Entry 4GKK (X-ray diffraction, 3.20 A resolution); this record covers chains A and D of the 23 polymer chains in the assembly.

# Chain A
Molecule: 16S rRNA
Source organism: Thermus thermophilus
Sequence (1513 nucleotides; numbered 5 to 1521; 4 numbers in that range are skipped by the numbering (no residue carries them; nothing is unmodelled there); the number before each row is that of its first residue):
     5 UGGAGAGUUUGAUCCUGGCUCAGGGUGAACGCUGGCGGCGUGCCUAAGAC
    55 AUGCAAGUCGUGCGGGCCGCGGGGUUUUACUCCGUGGUCAGCGGCGGACG
   105 GGUGAGUAACGCGUGGGUGACCUACCCGGAAGAGGGGGACAACCCGGGGA
   155 AACUCGGGCUAAUCCCCCAUGUGGACCCGCCCCUUGGGGUGUGUCCAAAG
   205 GGCUUUGCCCGCUUCCGGAUGGGCCCGCGUCCCAUCAGCUAGUUGGUGGG
   255 GUAAUGGCCCACCAAGGCGACGACGGGUAGCCGGUCUGAGAGGAUGGCCG
   305 GCCACAGGGGCACUGAGACACGGGCCCCACUCCUACGGGAGGCAGCAGUU
   355 AGGAAUCUUCCGCAAUGGGCGCAAGCCUGACGGAGCGACGCCGCUUGGAG
   405 GAAGAAGCCCUUCGGGGUGUAAACUCCUGAACCCGGGACGAAACCCCCGA
   455 CGAGGGGACUGACGGUACCGGGGUAAUAGCGCCGGCCAACUCCGUGCCAG
   505 CAGCCGCGGUAAUACGGAGGGCGCGAGCGUUACCCGGAUUCACUGGGCGU
   555 AAAGGGCGUGUAGGCGGCCUGGGGCGUCCCAUGUGAAAGACCACGGCUCA
   605 ACCGUGGGGGAGCGUGGGAUACGCUCAGGCUAGACGGUGGGAGAGGGUGG
   655 UGGAAUUCCCGGAGUAGCGGUGAAAUGCGCAGAUACCGGGAGGAACGCCG
   705 AUGGCGAAGGCAGCCACCUGGUCCACCCGUGACGCUGAGGCGCGAAAGCG
   755 UGGGGAGCAAACCGGAUUAGAUACCCGGGUAGUCCACGCCCUAAACGAUG
   805 CGCGCUAGGUCUCUGGGUCUCCUGGGGGCCGAAGCUAACGCGUUAAGCGC
   855 GCCGCCUGGGGAGUACGGCCGCAAGGCUGAAACUCAAAGGAAUUGACGGG
   905 GGCCCGCACAAGCGGUGGAGCAUGUGGUUUAAUUCGAAGCAACGCGAAGA
   955 ACCUUACCAGGCCUUGACAUGCUAGGGAACCCGGGUGAAAGCCUGGGGUG
  1005 CCCCGCGAGGGGAGCCCUAGCACAGGUGCUGCAUGGCCGUCGUCAGCUCG
  1055 UGCCGUGAGGUGUUGGGUUAAGUCCCGCAACGAGCGCAACCCCCGCCGUU
  1105 AGUUGCCAGCGGUUCGGCCGGGCACUCUAACGGGACUGCCCGCGAAAGCG
  1155 GGAGGAAGGAGGGGACGACGUCUGGUCAGCAUGGCCCUUACGGCCUGGGC
  1205 GACACACGUGCUACAAUGCCCACUACAAAGCGAUGCCACCCGGCAACGGG
  1255 GAGCUAAUCGCAAAAAGGUGGGCCCAGUUCGGAUUGGGGUCUGCAACCCG
  1305 ACCCCAUGAAGCCGGAAUCGCUAGUAAUCGCGGAUCAGCCAUGCCGCGGU
  1355 GAAUACGUUCCCGGGCCUUGUACACACCGCCCGUCACGCCAUGGGAGCGG
  1405 GCUCUACCCGAAGUCGCCGGGAGCCUACGGGCAGGCGCCGAGGGUAGGGC
  1455 CCGUGACUGGGGCGAAGUCGUAACAAGGUAGCUGUACCGGAAGGUGCGGC
  1505 UGGAUCA
  1516 CUUUCU
Differences from the reference sequence: expression tag (1005, 1013, 1225-1226); conflict U1517 (C1508 in 48256), U1519 (C1510 in 48256)

# Chain D
Molecule: 30S ribosomal protein S4
Source organism: Thermus thermophilus
Reference sequence: P80373 (RS4_THET8); numbering as in UniProt (aligned over 2-209)
Amino-acid sequence (208 residues; each row starts with the number of its first residue):
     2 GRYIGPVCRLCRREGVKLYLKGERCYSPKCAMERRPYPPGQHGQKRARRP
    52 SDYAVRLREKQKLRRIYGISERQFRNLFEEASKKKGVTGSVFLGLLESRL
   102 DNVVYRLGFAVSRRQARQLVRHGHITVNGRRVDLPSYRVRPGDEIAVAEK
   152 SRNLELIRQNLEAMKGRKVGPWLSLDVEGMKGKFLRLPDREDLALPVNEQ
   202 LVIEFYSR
Curated features (UniProtKB/Swiss-Prot):
  - binding site (Zn(2+)): Cys9, Cys12, Cys26, Cys31

# How chain A and chain D interact
Pairs across the interface (117; chain A residue first):
  A8(A) - Arg57(D)  hydrogen bond to the base
  A8(A) - Glu205(D)  hydrogen bond to the base
  A8(A) - Ser208(D)  hydrogen bond to the base
  A8(A) - Arg209(D)  base contact
  A26(A) - Arg209(D)  sugar contact
  C395(A) - Arg73(D)  salt bridge to the phosphate
  C396(A) - Arg73(D)  salt bridge to the phosphate
  C396(A) - Asn77(D)  phosphate contact
  G397(A) - Gln74(D)  phosphate contact
  G397(A) - Leu135(D)  sugar contact
  G397(A) - Ser137(D)  hydrogen bond to the phosphate
  C398(A) - Gln74(D)  phosphate contact
  C398(A) - Arg122(D)  hydrogen bond to the sugar
  C398(A) - Pro136(D)  phosphate contact
  C398(A) - Ser137(D)  hydrogen bond to the phosphate
  U399(A) - Arg3(D)  hydrogen bond to the base
  U399(A) - Arg118(D)  salt bridge to the phosphate
  U399(A) - Arg122(D)  phosphate contact
  U400(A) - Gly2(D)  phosphate contact
  U400(A) - Arg3(D)  hydrogen bond to the base
  G401(A) - Gly2(D)  hydrogen bond to the phosphate
  G401(A) - Ile5(D)  phosphate contact
  G401(A) - Gln119(D)  hydrogen bond to the sugar
  G402(A) - Gly2(D)  hydrogen bond to the phosphate
  G402(A) - Ile5(D)  phosphate contact
  G402(A) - Arg115(D)  salt bridge to the phosphate
  G402(A) - Gln116(D)  hydrogen bond to the sugar
  G402(A) - Gln119(D)  hydrogen bond to the sugar
  A403(A) - Lys22(D)  phosphate contact
  A403(A) - Ser113(D)  hydrogen bond to the phosphate
  A403(A) - Arg115(D)  phosphate contact
  A403(A) - Gln116(D)  hydrogen bond to the sugar
  G404(A) - Lys22(D)  phosphate contact
  G404(A) - Glu24(D)  sugar contact
  G404(A) - Arg25(D)  hydrogen bond to the phosphate
  G405(A) - Lys22(D)  hydrogen bond to the base
  G405(A) - Arg25(D)  salt bridge to the phosphate
  G405(A) - Lys30(D)  salt bridge to the phosphate
  A406(A) - Arg25(D)  salt bridge to the phosphate
  A406(A) - Lys30(D)  salt bridge to the phosphate
  A407(A) - Arg35(D)  base contact
  G408(A) - Arg36(D)  hydrogen bond to the base
  G421(A) - Arg36(D)  salt bridge to the phosphate
  G421(A) - Tyr38(D)  hydrogen bond to the phosphate
  G421(A) - Gly41(D)  hydrogen bond to the phosphate
  G421(A) - Gln42(D)  hydrogen bond to the sugar
  U422(A) - Arg10(D)  hydrogen bond to the phosphate
  U422(A) - Arg13(D)  salt bridge to the phosphate
  U422(A) - Arg36(D)  salt bridge to the phosphate
  U422(A) - Pro40(D)  phosphate contact
  U422(A) - Gly41(D)  hydrogen bond to the phosphate
  G423(A) - Pro7(D)  phosphate contact
  G423(A) - Arg10(D)  salt bridge to the phosphate
  G423(A) - Arg13(D)  hydrogen bond to the phosphate
  G423(A) - Arg36(D)  hydrogen bond to the sugar
  U424(A) - Arg13(D)  salt bridge to the phosphate
  U424(A) - Lys22(D)  hydrogen bond to the phosphate
  U424(A) - Arg25(D)  hydrogen bond to the sugar
  U424(A) - Ala32(D)  phosphate contact
  U424(A) - Arg36(D)  salt bridge to the phosphate
  A425(A) - Pro7(D)  phosphate contact
  A425(A) - Val8(D)  hydrogen bond to the phosphate
  A425(A) - Cys9(D)  hydrogen bond to the phosphate
  A425(A) - Lys22(D)  salt bridge to the phosphate
  C430(A) - Glu156(D)  sugar contact
  C431(A) - Leu155(D)  phosphate contact
  C431(A) - Glu156(D)  sugar contact
  C431(A) - Leu157(D)  sugar contact
  U432(A) - Gln119(D)  base contact
  U432(A) - His123(D)  hydrogen bond to the sugar
  U432(A) - His125(D)  hydrogen bond to the sugar
  U432(A) - Leu155(D)  phosphate contact
  G433(A) - His123(D)  sugar contact
  G433(A) - His125(D)  phosphate contact
  C473(A) - Arg132(D)  salt bridge to the phosphate
  G474(A) - Arg132(D)  salt bridge to the phosphate
  A479(A) - Gln119(D)  base contact
  A479(A) - His123(D)  base contact
  C491(A) - Tyr54(D)  sugar contact
  C491(A) - Arg209(D)  salt bridge to the phosphate
  A492(A) - Ser52(D)  hydrogen bond to the phosphate
  A492(A) - Tyr54(D)  phosphate contact
  A492(A) - Ala55(D)  sugar contact
  C494(A) - His43(D)  hydrogen bond to the sugar
  U495(A) - Gln42(D)  hydrogen bond to the sugar
  U495(A) - His43(D)  salt bridge to the phosphate
  U495(A) - Lys46(D)  phosphate contact
  G523(A) - Gln42(D)  base contact
  G524(A) - Gly41(D)  phosphate contact
  G524(A) - Gln42(D)  hydrogen bond to the sugar
  G525(A) - Arg10(D)  salt bridge to the phosphate
  G525(A) - Arg14(D)  hydrogen bond to the phosphate
  G525(A) - Pro40(D)  sugar contact
  G525(A) - Gly41(D)  hydrogen bond to the phosphate
  C526(A) - Arg10(D)  salt bridge to the phosphate
  C526(A) - Arg14(D)  salt bridge to the phosphate
  C526(A) - Arg59(D)  phosphate contact
  G527(A) - Arg59(D)  salt bridge to the phosphate
  G527(A) - Gln62(D)  hydrogen bond to the phosphate
  G527(A) - Arg66(D)  salt bridge to the phosphate
  C528(A) - Lys61(D)  salt bridge to the phosphate
  C528(A) - Gln62(D)  hydrogen bond to the phosphate
  C528(A) - Arg65(D)  salt bridge to the phosphate
  C528(A) - Glu72(D)  phosphate contact
  G529(A) - Arg65(D)  salt bridge to the phosphate
  G529(A) - Ser71(D)  phosphate contact
  G529(A) - Glu72(D)  hydrogen bond to the phosphate
  G529(A) - Arg73(D)  hydrogen bond to the phosphate
  A530(A) - Arg3(D)  salt bridge to the phosphate
  C595(A) - Lys84(D)  salt bridge to the phosphate
  C596(A) - Lys84(D)  phosphate contact
  U602(A) - Arg132(D)  base contact
  U602(A) - Val133(D)  base contact
  U602(A) - Asp134(D)  hydrogen bond to the base
  U602(A) - Leu135(D)  base contact
  C603(A) - Leu135(D)  base contact
  C603(A) - Tyr138(D)  sugar contact
Interface residues without a listed pair, chain A (52 interface residues in all): G27, G28, C413, C414, G420, A434, A482, A597
Interface residues without a listed pair, chain D (70 interface residues in all): Tyr4, Gly6, Leu21, Gln45, Arg49, Leu58, Arg76, Lys85, Lys86, Val112, Lys151, Phe206

# Summary
The interface between chain A and chain D involves 52 residues on one side and 70 on the other, with 42
hydrogen bonds and 29 salt bridges. Polar pairs include A8(A)-Arg57(D), A8(A)-Glu205(D) and A8(A)-Ser208(D).
From UniProt: 4 Zn2+-binding residues on chain D.
Here chain A is 16S rRNA and chain D is 30S ribosomal protein S4, both from Thermus thermophilus. Entry 4GKK
(Structure of the Thermus thermophilus 30S ribosomal subunit complexed with a human mitochondrial anticodon
stem loop ...) was determined by X-ray diffraction together with 4GKJ from the same study.
